9IZC - chains C and S of the 5 polymer chains in the assembly; structure by electron microscopy, 2.68 A resolution.

Chain C:
Molecule: Guanine nucleotide-binding protein G(i) subunit alpha-1
From: Homo sapiens
UniProtKB: P63096 (GNAI1_HUMAN); numbering as in UniProt (aligned over 4-354)
Sequence (351 residues; each row starts with the number of its first residue):
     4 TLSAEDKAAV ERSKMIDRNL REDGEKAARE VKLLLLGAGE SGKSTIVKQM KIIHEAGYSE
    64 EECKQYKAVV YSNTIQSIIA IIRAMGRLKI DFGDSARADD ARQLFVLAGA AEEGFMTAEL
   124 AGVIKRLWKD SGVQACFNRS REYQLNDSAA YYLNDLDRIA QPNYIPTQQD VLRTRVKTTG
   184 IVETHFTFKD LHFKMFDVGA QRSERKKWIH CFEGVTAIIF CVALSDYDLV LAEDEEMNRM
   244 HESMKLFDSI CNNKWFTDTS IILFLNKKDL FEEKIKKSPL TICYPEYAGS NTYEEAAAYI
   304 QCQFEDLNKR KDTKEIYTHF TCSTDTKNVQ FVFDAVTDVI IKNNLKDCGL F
Not modelled in the structure: 54-181, 234-240
Sequence notes: engineered mutation Ala203 (Gly in P63096), Ser326 (Ala in P63096)

Chain S:
Molecule: scFv16
From: Homo sapiens
Notes: antibody fragment or engineered binder
Sequence (248 residues; numbered 1 to 235 plus 15 insertion-coded residues; 2 numbers in that range are skipped by the numbering (no residue carries them; nothing is unmodelled there); the number before each row is that of its first residue; a row labelled like 121A-121O holds insertion residues (121A, then the next letters in order)):
     1 DVQLVESGGG LVQPGGSRKL SCSASGFAFS SFGMHWVRQA PEKGLEWVAY ISSGSGTIYY
    61 ADTVKGRFTI SRDDPKNTLF LQMTSLRSED TAMYYCVRSI YYYGSSPFDF WGQGTTLTVS
   121 S
121A-121O GGGGSGGGGSGGGGS
   124 SDIVMTQATS SVPVTPGESV SISCRSSKSL LHSNGNTYLY WFLQRPGQSP QLLIYRMSNL
   184 ASGVPDRFSG SGSGTAFTLT ISRLEAEDVG VYYCMQHLEY PLTFGAGTKL EL
Not modelled in the structure: 121A-121O
Disulfide bonds: Cys22-Cys96, Cys147-Cys217

How chain C and chain S interact:
Contacting residue pairs (26; chain C residue first):
  Thr4(C) - His155(S)  hydrogen bond (backbone-side chain)
  Ser6(C) - His155(S)
  Ser6(C) - Asn157(S)  hydrogen bond
  Ser6(C) - Tyr161(S)  hydrogen bond
  Ala7(C) - His220(S)
  Ala7(C) - Leu221(S)  hydrogen bond (backbone-backbone)
  Ala7(C) - Tyr223(S)  hydrophobic
  Glu8(C) - Tyr101(S)
  Glu8(C) - Pro107(S)
  Glu8(C) - Tyr161(S)
  Glu8(C) - Tyr163(S)  hydrogen bond
  Glu8(C) - Arg179(S)  salt bridge
  Glu8(C) - His220(S)  salt bridge
  Asp9(C) - Asn157(S)  hydrogen bond
  Asp9(C) - Tyr161(S)  hydrogen bond
  Ala11(C) - Tyr101(S)  hydrophobic
  Ala12(C) - Tyr101(S)
  Glu14(C) - Ser52(S)  hydrogen bond
  Glu14(C) - Ser53(S)
  Glu14(C) - Gly56(S)
  Glu14(C) - Thr57(S)  hydrogen bond
  Arg15(C) - Ile100(S)
  Arg15(C) - Tyr101(S)
  Arg15(C) - Tyr102(S)
  Met18(C) - Ser53(S)
  Met18(C) - Gly54(S)
Interface residues without a listed pair, chain C (11 interface residues in all): Leu5
Interface residues without a listed pair, chain S (20 interface residues in all): Ser31, Tyr50, Glu222

In short:
11 residues of chain C face 20 of chain S across their interface; the contacts include 9 hydrogen bonds and 2
salt bridges. Polar contacts include Glu8(C)-Arg179(S), Glu8(C)-His220(S) and Thr4(C)-His155(S).
Chain C is Guanine nucleotide-binding protein G(i) subunit alpha-1 and chain S is scFv16, both from Homo
sapiens; the structure, Cryo-EM structure of human HCAR2-Gi complex with MK1903, was determined by electron
microscopy (same publication as 9IZA, 9IZD and 9J8Z).
